6FKG - chains B and D of the 4 polymer chains in the assembly; structure by X-ray diffraction, 1.80 A resolution.

[Chain B]
Name: Rv1989c (MbcT)
Source organism: Mycobacterium tuberculosis
Reference sequence: P9WLP9 (Y1989_MYCTU); residues 2-186 here = UniProt positions 2-186
Amino-acid sequence (186 residues; numbered 1 to 186; the number before each row is that of its first residue):
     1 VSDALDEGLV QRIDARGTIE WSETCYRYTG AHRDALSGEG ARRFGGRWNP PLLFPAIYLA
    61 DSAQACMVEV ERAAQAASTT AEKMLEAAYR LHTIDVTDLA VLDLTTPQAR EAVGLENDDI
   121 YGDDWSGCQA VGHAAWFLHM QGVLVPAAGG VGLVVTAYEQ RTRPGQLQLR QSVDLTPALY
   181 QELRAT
Disordered / not traced: 1-3
Construct notes: expression tag (1)
What the authors report for this chain:
  - mutagenesis - R27E: abolished catalytic activity on NAD+
  - catalytic residues: Arg27

[Chain D]
Name: Rv1990c (MbcA)
Source organism: Mycobacterium tuberculosis
Reference sequence: P9WLP7 (Y1990_MYCTU); residues 1-113 here = UniProt positions 1-113
Amino-acid sequence (115 residues; row label = number of the first residue in the row; numbers below 1 keep their minus sign (Gly-1 is residue -1)):
    -1 GAMGVNVLAS TVSGAIERLG LTYEEVGDIV DASPRSVARW TAGQVVPQRL NKQRLIELAY
    59 VADALAEVLP RDQANVWMFS PNRLLEHRKP ADLVRDGEYQ RVLALIDAMA EGVFV
Disordered / not traced: -1 to 1
Construct notes: expression tag (-1 to 0)

[Chain B / chain D interface]
Pairs across the interface (23; chain B residue first):
  Ala4(B) - Lys50(D)
  Ala4(B) - Ile54(D)
  Leu5(B) - Leu6(D)
  Leu5(B) - Lys50(D)  hydrogen bond (backbone-side chain)
  Leu5(B) - Ile54(D)  hydrophobic
  Glu7(B) - Asn4(D)
  Glu7(B) - Leu6(D)
  Val10(B) - Val5(D)  hydrophobic
  Gln11(B) - Asn4(D)
  Gln11(B) - Val5(D)  hydrogen bond (side chain-backbone)
  Asp14(B) - Val5(D)
  Leu52(B) - Gln98(D)  hydrogen bond (backbone-side chain)
  Leu53(B) - Tyr58(D)  hydrophobic
  Leu53(B) - Gln98(D)
  His133(B) - Tyr58(D)  hydrogen bond
  Trp136(B) - Tyr58(D)  hydrophobic
  Phe137(B) - Leu6(D)  hydrophobic
  Phe137(B) - Thr9(D)
  Phe137(B) - Val10(D)  hydrophobic
  Leu138(B) - Val5(D)  hydrophobic
  Leu138(B) - Thr9(D)
  His139(B) - Asp61(D)
  Gln160(B) - Glu65(D)  hydrogen bond
Also at the interface, not in a pair above, chain B (15 interface residues in all): Arg42
Also at the interface, not in a pair above, chain D (15 interface residues in all): Arg16, Gln51, Tyr97, Asp105

[Summary]
Chain B and chain D each contribute 15 residues to their interface, with 5 hydrogen bonds. Polar contacts
include Leu5(B)-Lys50(D), Gln11(B)-Val5(D) and Leu52(B)-Gln98(D). The paper reports the catalytic residue
Arg27(B); R27E of chain B abolishes catalytic activity on NAD+.
Chain B is Rv1989c (MbcT) and chain D is Rv1990c (MbcA), both from Mycobacterium tuberculosis; the structure,
Crystal structure of the M.tuberculosis MbcT-MbcA toxin-antitoxin complex, was determined by X-ray
diffraction.
